Entry 8YLU (electron microscopy, 2.80 A resolution); this record covers chains A and C of the 6 polymer chains in the assembly.

Chain A:
Name: DNA topoisomerase medium subunit
Organism: Escherichia phage T4
Notes: EC 5.6.2.2
UniProt: P07065 (TOP5_BPT4); numbering as in UniProt (aligned over 1-442)
Chain sequence (452 residues; row label = number of the first residue in the row):
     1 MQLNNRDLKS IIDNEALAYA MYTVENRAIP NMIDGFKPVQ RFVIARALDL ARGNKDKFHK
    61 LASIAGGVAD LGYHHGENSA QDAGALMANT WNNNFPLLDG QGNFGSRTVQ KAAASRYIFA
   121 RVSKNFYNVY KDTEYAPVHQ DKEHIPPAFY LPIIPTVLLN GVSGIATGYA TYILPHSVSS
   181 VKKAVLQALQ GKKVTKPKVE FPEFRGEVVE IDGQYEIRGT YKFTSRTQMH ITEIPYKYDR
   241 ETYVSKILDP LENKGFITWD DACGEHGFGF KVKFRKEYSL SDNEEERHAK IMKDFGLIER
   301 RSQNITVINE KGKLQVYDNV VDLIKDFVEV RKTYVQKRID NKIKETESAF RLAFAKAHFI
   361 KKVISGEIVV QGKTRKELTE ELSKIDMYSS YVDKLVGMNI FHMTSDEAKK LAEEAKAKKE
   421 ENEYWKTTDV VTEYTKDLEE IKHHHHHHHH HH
Not modelled in the structure: 442-452
Construct notes: expression tag (443-452)
UniProt features mapped onto this chain:
  - active site: Tyr117 (O-(5'-phospho-DNA)-tyrosine intermediate)

Chain C:
Name: DNA topoisomerase (ATP-hydrolyzing)
Organism: Salmonella phage Chi
Notes: EC 5.6.2.2
UniProt: A0A346FJ89 (A0A346FJ89_BPT6); residues 1-605 here = UniProt positions 1-605
Chain sequence (611 residues; row label = number of the first residue in the row):
     1 MIKNEIKILS DIEHIKKRSG MYIGSSANEM HERFLFGKWE SVQYVPGLVK LIDEIIDNSV
    61 DEGIRTKFKF ANKINVTIKN NQVTVEDNGR GIPQAMVKTP TGEEIPGPVA AWTIPKAGGN
   121 FGDDKERVTG GMNGVGSSLT NIFSVMFVGE TGDGQNNIVV RCSNGMENKS WETIPGKWKG
   181 TRVTFIPDFM SFETNELSQV YLDITLDRLQ TLAVVYPDIQ FTFNGKKVQG NFKKYARQYD
   241 EHAIVQEQEN CSIAVGRSPD GFRQLTYVNN IHTKNGGHHI DCVMDDICED LIPQIKRKFK
   301 IDVTKARVKE CLTIVMFVRD MKNMRFDSQT KERLTSPFGE IRSHIQLDAK KISRAILNNE
   361 AILMPIIEAA LARKLAAEKA AETKAAKKAS KAKVHKHIKA NLCGKDADTT LFLTEGDSAI
   421 GYLIDVRDKE LHGGYPLRGK VLNSWGMSYA DMLKNKELFD ICAITGLVLG EKAENLNYHN
   481 IAIMTDADHD GLGSIYPSLL GFFSNWPELF EQGRIRFVKT PVIIAHVGKK QEWFYTVAEY
   541 ESAKDALPKH SIRYIKGLGS LEKSEYREMI QNPVYDVVKL PENWKELFEM LMGDNADLRK
   601 EWMSQHHHHH H
Not modelled in the structure: 1-392, 606-611
Construct notes: expression tag (606-611)

How chain A and chain C interact:
Residue-residue contacts (31; chain A residue first):
  Gly100(A) with Glu562(C)
  Gln101(A) with Arg553(C)
  Gly102(A) with Tyr422(C), hydrogen bond (backbone-side chain); Gly559(C); Ser560(C); Leu561(C); Glu562(C)
  Asn103(A) with Ser418(C), hydrogen bond (side chain-backbone); Gly421(C); Tyr422(C); Gly559(C), hydrogen bond (backbone-backbone); Leu561(C)
  Phe104(A) with Tyr422(C)
  Ser106(A) with Asp425(C), hydrogen bond
  Thr108(A) with Ile424(C); Asp425(C), hydrogen bond
  Val109(A) with Ile424(C), hydrophobic
  Ala113(A) with Ser418(C)
  Ala114(A) with Ser418(C), hydrogen bond (backbone-side chain)
  Arg116(A) with Lys556(C)
  Tyr117(A) with Ser418(C); Gly557(C); Gly559(C); Ser560(C), hydrogen bond (backbone-side chain)
  Ile118(A) with Gly559(C)
  Phe119(A) with Ser560(C)
  Glu241(A) with His395(C), salt bridge
  Asp261(A) with Asn401(C), hydrogen bond (backbone-side chain); Lys429(C)
  Cys263(A) with Lys429(C), hydrogen bond (backbone-side chain)
  Glu265(A) with Arg567(C), salt bridge
Also at the interface, not in a pair above, chain A (23 interface residues in all): Gly105, Arg240, Asp260, Ala262, Gly264
Also at the interface, not in a pair above, chain C (22 interface residues in all): Ile398, Lys399, Arg427, Glu430, Asp486, Lys563

Overview:
23 residues of chain A and 22 residues of chain C are in contact, with 9 hydrogen bonds and 2 salt bridges.
Polar pairs include Glu241(A)-His395(C), Glu265(A)-Arg567(C) and Gly102(A)-Tyr422(C). UniProt lists
active-site residue Tyr117(A) on chain A.
Here chain A is DNA topoisomerase medium subunit (Escherichia phage T4) and chain C is DNA topoisomerase
(ATP-hydrolyzing) (Salmonella phage Chi). Entry 8YLU (structure of phage T6 topoisomerase II central domain
bound with DNA) was determined by electron microscopy (same publication as 8YO3, 8YO4, 8YO5, 8YO7, 8YOD and
8YON).
